PDB entry 6SS7 | X-ray diffraction, 2.50 A resolution | chains D and F of the 3 polymer chains in the assembly

[Chain D]
Protein: HLA class I histocompatibility antigen, A-2 alpha chain
Organism: Homo sapiens
UniProtKB: P01892 (1A02_HUMAN); residues 1-276 here correspond to UniProt positions 25-300 (UniProt number = residue number + 24)
Sequence (276 residues; each row starts with the number of its first residue):
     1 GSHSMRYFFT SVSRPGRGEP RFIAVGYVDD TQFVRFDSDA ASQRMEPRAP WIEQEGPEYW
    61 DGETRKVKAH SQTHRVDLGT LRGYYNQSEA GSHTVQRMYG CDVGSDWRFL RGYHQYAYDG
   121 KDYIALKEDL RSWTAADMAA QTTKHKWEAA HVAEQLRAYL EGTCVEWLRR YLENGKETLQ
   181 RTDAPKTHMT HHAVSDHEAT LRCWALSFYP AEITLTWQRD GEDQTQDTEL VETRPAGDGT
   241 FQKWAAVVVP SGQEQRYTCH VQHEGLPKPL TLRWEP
Disulfide bonds: C101-C164, C203-C259
Bound ions: Na+ near W147 (its only coordinating residue here)

[Chain F]
Protein: Leu-leu-trp-ala-gly-pro-met-ala-val
Sequence (9 residues; each row starts with the number of its first residue):
     1 LLWAGPMAV

[Chain D / chain F interface]
Residue-residue contacts (40):
  M5(D) - L1(F)
  Y7(D) - L1(F)  hydrogen bond (side chain-backbone)
  Y7(D) - L2(F)
  F9(D) - L2(F)  hydrophobic
  M45(D) - L2(F)  hydrophobic
  Y59(D) - L1(F)  hydrophobic
  E63(D) - L1(F)
  E63(D) - L2(F)  hydrogen bond (side chain-backbone)
  K66(D) - L1(F)
  K66(D) - L2(F)  hydrogen bond (side chain-backbone)
  K66(D) - A4(F)
  V67(D) - L2(F)
  H70(D) - W3(F)
  H70(D) - P6(F)
  T73(D) - M7(F)
  T73(D) - A8(F)
  V76(D) - A8(F)  hydrophobic
  D77(D) - A8(F)
  D77(D) - V9(F)  hydrogen bond (side chain-backbone)
  T80(D) - V9(F)
  L81(D) - V9(F)  hydrophobic
  Y84(D) - V9(F)  hydrogen bond (side chain-backbone)
  Y99(D) - L2(F)
  Y99(D) - W3(F)  hydrogen bond (side chain-backbone)
  Y116(D) - V9(F)
  T143(D) - V9(F)  hydrogen bond (side chain-backbone)
  K146(D) - V9(F)  hydrogen bond (side chain-backbone)
  W147(D) - M7(F)
  W147(D) - A8(F)  hydrogen bond (side chain-backbone)
  A150(D) - M7(F)  hydrophobic
  V152(D) - M7(F)  hydrophobic
  Q155(D) - W3(F)  hydrogen bond
  Q155(D) - G5(F)  hydrogen bond (side chain-backbone)
  L156(D) - W3(F)  hydrophobic
  Y159(D) - L1(F)  hydrogen bond (side chain-backbone)
  Y159(D) - L2(F)
  Y159(D) - W3(F)
  T163(D) - L1(F)
  W167(D) - L1(F)  hydrophobic
  Y171(D) - L1(F)  hydrogen bond (side chain-backbone)
Interface residues without a listed pair, chain D (31 interface residues in all): R97, H114, Y123

[In short]
The interface between chain D and chain F involves 31 residues on one side and 9 on the other, with 13
hydrogen bonds. Polar contacts include Y7(D)-L1(F), E63(D)-L2(F) and K66(D)-L2(F).
Chain D is HLA class I histocompatibility antigen, A-2 alpha chain (Homo sapiens) and chain F is
Leu-leu-trp-ala-gly-pro-met-ala-val; the structure, Human Leukocyte Antigen Class I A02 Carrying LLWAGPMAV,
was determined by X-ray diffraction (same publication as 6SS8, 6SS9 and 6SSA).
